Entry 9FSV (X-ray diffraction, 2.75 A resolution); this record covers chains R and S of the 28 polymer chains in the assembly.

Chain R:
Molecule: Proteasome subunit alpha type-5
Source organism: Saccharomyces cerevisiae
Reference sequence: P32379 (PSA5_YEAST); residues -7 to 252 here correspond to UniProt positions 1-260 (UniProt number = residue number + 8)
Chain sequence (260 residues; numbered -7 to 252; the number before each row is that of its first residue; numbers below 1 keep their minus sign (Met-7 is residue -7)):
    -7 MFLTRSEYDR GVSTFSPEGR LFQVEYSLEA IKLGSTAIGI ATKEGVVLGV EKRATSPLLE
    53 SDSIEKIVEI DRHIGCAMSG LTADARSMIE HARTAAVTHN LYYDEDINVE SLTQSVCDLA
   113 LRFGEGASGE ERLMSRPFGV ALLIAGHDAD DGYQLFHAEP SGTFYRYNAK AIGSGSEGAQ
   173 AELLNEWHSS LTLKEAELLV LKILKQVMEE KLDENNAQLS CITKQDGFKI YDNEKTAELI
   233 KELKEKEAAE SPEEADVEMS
Not modelled in the structure: -7 to 0, 118-124, 243-252

Chain S:
Molecule: Proteasome subunit alpha type-6
Source organism: Saccharomyces cerevisiae
Reference sequence: P40302 (PSA6_YEAST); residues 0-233 here correspond to UniProt positions 1-234 (UniProt number = residue number + 1)
Chain sequence (234 residues; each row starts with the number of its first residue; numbering starts at 0):
     0 MFRNNYDGDT VTFSPTGRLF QVEYALEAIK QGSVTVGLRS NTHAVLVALK RNADELSSYQ
    60 KKIIKCDEHM GLSLAGLAPD ARVLSNYLRQ QCNYSSLVFN RKLAVERAGH LLCDKAQKNT
   120 QSYGGRPYGV GLLIIGYDKS GAHLLEFQPS GNVTELYGTA IGARSQGAKT YLERTLDTFI
   180 KIDGNPDELI KAGVEAISQS LRDESLTVDN LSIAIVGKDT PFTIYDGEAV AKYI
Not modelled in the structure: 0-2
Swiss-Prot annotation at these positions:
  - modified residue: Ser13 (Phosphoserine)
  - cross-link: Lys190 (Glycyl lysine isopeptide (Lys-Gly) (interchain with G-Cter in ubiquitin))

Interface between chain R and chain S:
Residue-residue contacts - 46 pairs, chain R then chain S:
  Arg2(R) - Gly7(S)
  Gly3(R) - Gly7(S)
  Ser5(R) - Arg125(S)
  Thr6(R) - Gly7(S)  hydrogen bond (side chain-backbone)
  Thr6(R) - Gln20(S)
  Phe7(R) - Gln20(S)  hydrogen bond (backbone-side chain)
  Phe7(R) - Tyr23(S)
  Phe7(R) - Ala24(S)  hydrophobic
  Phe7(R) - Arg125(S)
  Phe7(R) - Pro126(S)
  Phe7(R) - Gly128(S)
  Ser8(R) - Tyr23(S)
  Pro9(R) - Tyr23(S)  hydrophobic
  Pro9(R) - Glu26(S)
  Glu10(R) - Glu26(S)
  Glu10(R) - Gln30(S)
  Gly11(R) - Tyr23(S)
  Gly11(R) - Ala27(S)
  Leu13(R) - Arg125(S)
  Gln106(R) - Arg81(S)  hydrogen bond
  Asp110(R) - Arg81(S)  salt bridge
  Leu113(R) - Pro78(S)  hydrophobic
  Leu113(R) - Arg125(S)
  Glu117(R) - Gly123(S)
  Ser153(R) - Pro78(S)
  Gly154(R) - Pro78(S)
  Thr155(R) - Gln59(S)
  Thr155(R) - Pro78(S)
  Phe156(R) - Gln59(S)
  Tyr157(R) - Arg50(S)
  Tyr157(R) - Ala52(S)
  Tyr157(R) - Ser56(S)
  Tyr157(R) - Ser57(S)
  Arg158(R) - Ser56(S)
  Arg158(R) - Ser57(S)  hydrogen bond (backbone-backbone)
  Tyr159(R) - Ala52(S)
  Tyr159(R) - Asp53(S)
  Tyr159(R) - Leu55(S)
  Tyr159(R) - Ser56(S)
  Asn160(R) - Leu55(S)  hydrogen bond (backbone-backbone)
  Ala161(R) - Leu55(S)
  Gln172(R) - Asp53(S)  hydrogen bond
  Gln172(R) - Leu55(S)
  Leu175(R) - Leu55(S)
  Leu176(R) - Glu54(S)
  Leu176(R) - Leu55(S)  hydrophobic
Other interface residues (no listed pair), chain R (27 interface residues in all): Trp179
Other interface residues (no listed pair), chain S (25 interface residues in all): Asp6, Asn51, Leu76, Asp79

Overview:
Chain R and chain S form an interface of 27 and 25 residues respectively; the contacts include 6 hydrogen
bonds and 1 salt bridge. Polar contacts include Asp110(R)-Arg81(S), Thr6(R)-Gly7(S) and Phe7(R)-Gln20(S).
Here chain R is Proteasome subunit alpha type-5 and chain S is Proteasome subunit alpha type-6, both from
Saccharomyces cerevisiae. Entry 9FSV (Yeast 20S proteasome with human beta2i (1-53) in complex with
epoxyketone inhibitor 16) was determined by X-ray diffraction, deposited together with 9FRW, 9FSU, 9FST, 9FT0
and 9FT1.
